Entry 2BE1 (X-ray diffraction, 2.98 A resolution); this record covers chains A and B of the 3 polymer chains in the assembly.

== Chain A (and B) ==
Molecule: Serine/threonine-protein kinase/endoribonuclease IRE1
From: Saccharomyces cerevisiae
Notes: fragment: residues 111-449, Lumenal domain; chain B of this document is another copy of the same molecule, construct and numbering; everything in this record applies to it too
UniProtKB: P32361 (IRE1_YEAST); residues 111-449 here = UniProt positions 111-449
Sequence (339 residues; each row starts with the number of its first residue):
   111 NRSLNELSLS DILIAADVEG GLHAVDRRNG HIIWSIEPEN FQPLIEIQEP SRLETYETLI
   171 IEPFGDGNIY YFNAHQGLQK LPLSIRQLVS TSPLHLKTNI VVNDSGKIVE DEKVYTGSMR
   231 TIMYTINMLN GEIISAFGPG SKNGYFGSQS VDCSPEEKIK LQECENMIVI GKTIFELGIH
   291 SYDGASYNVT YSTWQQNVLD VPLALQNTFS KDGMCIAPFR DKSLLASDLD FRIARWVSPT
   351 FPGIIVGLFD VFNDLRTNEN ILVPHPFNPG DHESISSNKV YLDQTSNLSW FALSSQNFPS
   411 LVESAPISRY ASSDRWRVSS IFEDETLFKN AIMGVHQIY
Unresolved in the structure: 210-219, 255-274, 380-387
Swiss-Prot annotation at these positions:
  - glycosylation (N-linked (GlcNAc...) asparagine): N111, N213, N298, N397
  - mutagenesis: T226 (T226W: Decreases activation of the unfolded protein response), M229 (M229A: Decreases activation of the unfolded protein response), F247 (F247A: Decreases activation of the unfolded protein response), F285 (F285A: Decreases activation of the unfolded protein response), Y301 (Y301A: Decreases activation of the unfolded protein response), W426 (W426A: Decreases activation of the unfolded protein response)
From the paper describing this entry:
  - self-association interface (contacts with another copy of this molecule): T226, F247, W426
  - mutagenesis - T226W/F247A, M229A, M229A/F285A/Y301A, F247A, F285A, Y301A, W426A: decreased signaling
  - mutagenesis - F247A, W426A: unchanged expression
  - mutagenesis - F174A, D176A, K190A, R196A, L204A, K223A, F377A: unchanged signaling
  - mutagenesis - T226W/F247A: unchanged stability

== How chain A and chain B interact ==
Contacting residue pairs (58):
  T201(A) - V308(B)
  S202(A) - T231(B)
  S202(A) - V308(B)
  P203(A) - T231(B)
  P203(A) - I232(B)
  P203(A) - M233(B)  hydrophobic
  P203(A) - G281(B)
  P203(A) - Q305(B)
  P203(A) - N307(B)
  P203(A) - V308(B)  hydrogen bond (backbone-backbone)
  L204(A) - N307(B)
  L204(A) - V308(B)
  L204(A) - L309(B)  hydrophobic
  H205(A) - N307(B)
  H205(A) - L309(B)
  V224(A) - M233(B)  hydrophobic
  T226(A) - T231(B)
  T226(A) - F247(B)
  T226(A) - G248(B)
  T226(A) - P249(B)
  G227(A) - T231(B)  hydrogen bond (backbone-backbone)
  G227(A) - P249(B)
  S228(A) - M229(B)
  S228(A) - P249(B)
  M229(A) - S228(B)
  M229(A) - M229(B)  hydrogen bond (backbone-backbone)
  T231(A) - S202(B)
  T231(A) - P203(B)
  T231(A) - T226(B)
  T231(A) - G227(B)  hydrogen bond (backbone-backbone)
  I232(A) - P203(B)
  M233(A) - P203(B)  hydrophobic
  M233(A) - V224(B)  hydrophobic
  S245(A) - Y292(B)
  F247(A) - V224(B)  hydrophobic
  F247(A) - T226(B)
  F247(A) - H290(B)
  F247(A) - Y292(B)
  G248(A) - T226(B)
  P249(A) - T226(B)
  P249(A) - G227(B)
  P249(A) - S228(B)
  K252(A) - H290(B)
  G281(A) - P203(B)
  K282(A) - P203(B)
  H290(A) - F247(B)
  H290(A) - K252(B)
  Y292(A) - F247(B)
  Q305(A) - P203(B)
  N307(A) - P203(B)  hydrogen bond (side chain-backbone)
  N307(A) - L204(B)
  N307(A) - H205(B)
  V308(A) - T201(B)
  V308(A) - S202(B)
  V308(A) - P203(B)  hydrogen bond (backbone-backbone)
  V308(A) - L204(B)
  L309(A) - L204(B)  hydrophobic
  L309(A) - H205(B)
Interface residues without a listed pair, chain A (32 interface residues in all): L206, Y225, R230, T235, V279, E286
Interface residues without a listed pair, chain B (30 interface residues in all): Y225, R230, S245, V279, K282, E286

== Summary ==
Chain A and chain B form an interface of 32 and 30 residues respectively, with 6 hydrogen bonds. Among the
polar pairs are N307(A)-P203(B), P203(A)-V308(B) and G227(A)-T231(B). From the paper: T226W/F247A, M229A and
M229A/F285A/Y301A of chain A, among others, reduce signaling; a self-association interface involving T226(A),
F247(A) and W426(A); 14 substitutions were tested in all.
Chain A and chain B are both Serine/threonine-protein kinase/endoribonuclease IRE1 (Saccharomyces cerevisiae);
the structure, Structure of the compact lumenal domain of yeast Ire1, was determined by X-ray diffraction.
